8RC4 - chains f and h of the 16 polymer chains in the assembly; structure by electron microscopy, 3.10 A resolution.

[Chain f]
Protein: Integrator complex subunit 6
Source organism: Homo sapiens
UniProtKB: Q9UL03 (INT6_HUMAN); numbering as in UniProt (aligned over 1-887)
Chain sequence (892 residues; row label = number of the first residue in the row; numbers below 1 keep their minus sign (Tyr-4 is residue -4)):
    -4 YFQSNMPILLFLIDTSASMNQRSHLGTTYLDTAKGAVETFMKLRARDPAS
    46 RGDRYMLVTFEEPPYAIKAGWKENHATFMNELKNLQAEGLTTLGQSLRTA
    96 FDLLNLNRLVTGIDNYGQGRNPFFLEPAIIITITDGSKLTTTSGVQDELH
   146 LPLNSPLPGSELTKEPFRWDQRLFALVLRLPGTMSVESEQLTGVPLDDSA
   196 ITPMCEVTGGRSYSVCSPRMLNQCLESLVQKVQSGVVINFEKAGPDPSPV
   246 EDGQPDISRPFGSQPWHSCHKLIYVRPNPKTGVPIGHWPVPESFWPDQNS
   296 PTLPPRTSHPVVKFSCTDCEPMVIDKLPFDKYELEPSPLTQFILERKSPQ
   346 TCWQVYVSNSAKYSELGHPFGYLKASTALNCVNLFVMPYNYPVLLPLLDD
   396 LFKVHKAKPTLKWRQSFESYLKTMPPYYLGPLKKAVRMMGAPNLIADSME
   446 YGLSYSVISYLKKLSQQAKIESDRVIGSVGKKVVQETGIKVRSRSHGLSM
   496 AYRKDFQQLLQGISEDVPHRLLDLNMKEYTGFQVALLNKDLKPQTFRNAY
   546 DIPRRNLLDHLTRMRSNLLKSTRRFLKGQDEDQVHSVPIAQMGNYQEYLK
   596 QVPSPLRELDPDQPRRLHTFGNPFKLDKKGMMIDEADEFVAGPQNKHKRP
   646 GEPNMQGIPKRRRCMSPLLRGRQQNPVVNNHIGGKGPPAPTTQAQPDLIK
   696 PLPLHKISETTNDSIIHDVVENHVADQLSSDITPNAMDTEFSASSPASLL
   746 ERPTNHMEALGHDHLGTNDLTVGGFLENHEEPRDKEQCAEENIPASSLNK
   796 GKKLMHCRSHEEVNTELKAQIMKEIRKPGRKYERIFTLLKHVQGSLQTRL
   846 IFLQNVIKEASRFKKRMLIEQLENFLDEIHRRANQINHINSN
Not modelled in the structure: 243-257, 274-277, 490-525, 605-625, 633-887
Differences from the reference sequence: expression tag (-4 to 0)
UniProt features mapped onto this chain:
  - motif: Met626 to Glu633 (Inhibitory loop)
  - modified residue: Ser804 (Phosphoserine)

[Chain h]
Protein: Integrator complex subunit 8
Source organism: Homo sapiens
UniProtKB: Q75QN2 (INT8_HUMAN); residue numbers follow UniProt; this construct covers 1-995
Chain sequence (995 residues; each row starts with the number of its first residue):
     1 MSAEAADREAATSSRPCTPPQTCWFEFLLEESLLEKHLRKPCPDPAPVQL
    51 IVQFLEQASKPSVNEQNQVQPPPDNKRNRILKLLALKVAAHLKWDLDILE
   101 KSLSVPVLNMLLNELLCISKVPPGTKHVDMDLATLPPTTAMAVLLYNRWA
   151 IRTIVQSSFPVKQAKPGPPQLSVMNQMQQEKELTENILKVLKEQAADSIL
   201 VLEAALKLNKDLYVHTMRTLDLLAMEPGMVNGETESSTAGLKVKTEEMQC
   251 QVCYDLGAAYFQQGSTNSAVYENAREKFFRTKELIAEIGSLSLHCTIDEK
   301 RLAGYCQACDVLVPSSDSTSQQLTPYSQVHICLRSGNYQEVIQIFIEDNL
   351 TLSLPVQFRQSVLRELFKKAQQGNEALDEICFKVCACNTVRDILEGRTIS
   401 VQFNQLFLRPNKEKIDFLLEVCSRSVNLEKASESLKGNMAAFLKNVCLGL
   451 EDLQYVFMISSHELFITLLKDEERKLLVDQMRKRSPRVNLCIKPVTSFYD
   501 IPASASVNIGQLEHQLILSVDPWRIRQILIELHGMTSERQFWTVSNKWEV
   551 PSVYSGVILGIKDNLTRDLVYILMAKGLHCSTVKDFSHAKQLFAACLELV
   601 TEFSPKLRQVMLNEMLLLDIHTHEAGTGQAGERPPSDLISRVRGYLEMRL
   651 PDIPLRQVIAEECVAFMLNWRENEYLTLQVPAFLLQSNPYVKLGQLLAAT
   701 CKELPGPKESRRTAKDLWEVVVQICSVSSQHKRGNDGRVSLIKQRESTLG
   751 IMYRSELLSFIKKLREPLVLTIILSLFVKLHNVREDIVNDITAEHISIWP
   801 SSIPNLQSVDFEAVAITVKELVRYTLSINPNNHSWLIIQADIYFATNQYS
   851 AALHYYLQAGAVCSDFFNKAVPPDVYTDQVIKRMIKCCSLLNCHTQVAIL
   901 CQFLREIDYKTAFKSLQEQNSHDAMDSYYDYIWDVTILEYLTYLHHKRGE
   951 TDKRQIAIKAIGQTELNASNPEEVLQLAAQRRKKKFLQAMAKLYF
Not modelled in the structure: 1-21, 226-235, 730-737
UniProt features mapped onto this chain:
  - motif: Trp24 to Leu29 (WFEF motif)
  - modified residue: Thr18 (Phosphothreonine)

[How chain f and chain h interact]
Contacting residue pairs (52; chain f residue first):
  Ser11(f) - Glu939(h)
  Ala12(f) - Glu939(h)
  Ala12(f) - Thr942(h)
  Ala12(f) - Ile961(h)
  Ser13(f) - Glu939(h)  hydrogen bond
  Asn15(f) - Ile958(h)
  Asn15(f) - Ile961(h)
  Asn15(f) - Gly962(h)
  Gln16(f) - Val935(h)
  Gln16(f) - Ile961(h)
  Gln16(f) - Asn967(h)
  Gln16(f) - Ala968(h)  hydrogen bond (side chain-backbone)
  Arg17(f) - Gly962(h)  hydrogen bond (side chain-backbone)
  Arg17(f) - Thr964(h)
  Arg17(f) - Asn967(h)  hydrogen bond (backbone-side chain)
  Ser18(f) - Thr964(h)
  Tyr24(f) - Asn967(h)  hydrogen bond
  Tyr24(f) - Ser969(h)  hydrogen bond
  Glu83(f) - Tyr943(h)
  Glu83(f) - His946(h)  salt bridge
  Glu83(f) - Arg954(h)  salt bridge
  Gly84(f) - Glu939(h)
  Leu85(f) - Glu939(h)
  Leu85(f) - Tyr940(h)  hydrophobic
  Leu85(f) - Tyr943(h)  hydrophobic
  Thr86(f) - Glu939(h)  hydrogen bond
  Lys133(f) - Tyr909(h)
  Lys133(f) - Thr936(h)
  Thr135(f) - Thr936(h)
  Thr135(f) - Glu939(h)  hydrogen bond
  Thr136(f) - Phe913(h)
  Thr136(f) - Tyr940(h)
  Thr137(f) - Gln917(h)
  Thr137(f) - Tyr940(h)  hydrogen bond (backbone-side chain)
  Thr137(f) - Tyr943(h)
  Gly139(f) - Phe913(h)
  Val140(f) - Tyr909(h)  hydrophobic
  Val140(f) - Thr936(h)
  Arg174(f) - Ser969(h)  hydrogen bond (backbone-side chain)
  Leu175(f) - Asn967(h)  hydrogen bond (backbone-side chain)
  Leu175(f) - Ser969(h)  hydrogen bond (backbone-side chain)
  Pro176(f) - Asn967(h)
  Pro176(f) - Ser969(h)
  Pro176(f) - Asn970(h)
  Gly177(f) - Thr964(h)
  Gly177(f) - Asn967(h)
  Gly177(f) - Asn970(h)  hydrogen bond (backbone-side chain)
  Thr178(f) - Asn970(h)
  Gly483(f) - Arg948(h)
  Ile484(f) - Arg948(h)
  Arg487(f) - Gln919(h)  hydrogen bond (side chain-backbone)
  Leu531(f) - Gly949(h)
Also at the interface, not in a pair above, chain f (29 interface residues in all): Ala82, Ser138
Also at the interface, not in a pair above, chain h (26 interface residues in all): Lys910, Asp934, Gln955, Pro971

[In short]
29 residues of chain f face 26 of chain h across their interface, with 14 hydrogen bonds and 2 salt bridges.
Among the polar pairs are Glu83(f)-His946(h), Glu83(f)-Arg954(h) and Ser13(f)-Glu939(h).
Chain f is Integrator complex subunit 6 and chain h is Integrator complex subunit 8, both from Homo sapiens;
the structure, Structure of Integrator-PP2A complex, was determined by electron microscopy, deposited together
with 8RBZ.
